PDB entry 8Z6T | electron microscopy, 2.92 A resolution | chains A and C of the 3 polymer chains in the assembly

# Chain A
Molecule: Spike glycoprotein, Fibritin, Expression Tag
Source organism: Severe acute respiratory syndrome coronavirus 2
UniProt: chimeric construct of P0DTC2, P10104: residues 18-1212 from P0DTC2 (SPIKE_SARS2) positions 14-1208 (UniProt number = residue number - 4); residues 1215-1242 from P10104 positions 458-485 (UniProt number = residue number - 757)
Sequence (1299 residues; each row starts with the number of its first residue; numbers below 1 keep their minus sign (Met-6 is residue -6)):
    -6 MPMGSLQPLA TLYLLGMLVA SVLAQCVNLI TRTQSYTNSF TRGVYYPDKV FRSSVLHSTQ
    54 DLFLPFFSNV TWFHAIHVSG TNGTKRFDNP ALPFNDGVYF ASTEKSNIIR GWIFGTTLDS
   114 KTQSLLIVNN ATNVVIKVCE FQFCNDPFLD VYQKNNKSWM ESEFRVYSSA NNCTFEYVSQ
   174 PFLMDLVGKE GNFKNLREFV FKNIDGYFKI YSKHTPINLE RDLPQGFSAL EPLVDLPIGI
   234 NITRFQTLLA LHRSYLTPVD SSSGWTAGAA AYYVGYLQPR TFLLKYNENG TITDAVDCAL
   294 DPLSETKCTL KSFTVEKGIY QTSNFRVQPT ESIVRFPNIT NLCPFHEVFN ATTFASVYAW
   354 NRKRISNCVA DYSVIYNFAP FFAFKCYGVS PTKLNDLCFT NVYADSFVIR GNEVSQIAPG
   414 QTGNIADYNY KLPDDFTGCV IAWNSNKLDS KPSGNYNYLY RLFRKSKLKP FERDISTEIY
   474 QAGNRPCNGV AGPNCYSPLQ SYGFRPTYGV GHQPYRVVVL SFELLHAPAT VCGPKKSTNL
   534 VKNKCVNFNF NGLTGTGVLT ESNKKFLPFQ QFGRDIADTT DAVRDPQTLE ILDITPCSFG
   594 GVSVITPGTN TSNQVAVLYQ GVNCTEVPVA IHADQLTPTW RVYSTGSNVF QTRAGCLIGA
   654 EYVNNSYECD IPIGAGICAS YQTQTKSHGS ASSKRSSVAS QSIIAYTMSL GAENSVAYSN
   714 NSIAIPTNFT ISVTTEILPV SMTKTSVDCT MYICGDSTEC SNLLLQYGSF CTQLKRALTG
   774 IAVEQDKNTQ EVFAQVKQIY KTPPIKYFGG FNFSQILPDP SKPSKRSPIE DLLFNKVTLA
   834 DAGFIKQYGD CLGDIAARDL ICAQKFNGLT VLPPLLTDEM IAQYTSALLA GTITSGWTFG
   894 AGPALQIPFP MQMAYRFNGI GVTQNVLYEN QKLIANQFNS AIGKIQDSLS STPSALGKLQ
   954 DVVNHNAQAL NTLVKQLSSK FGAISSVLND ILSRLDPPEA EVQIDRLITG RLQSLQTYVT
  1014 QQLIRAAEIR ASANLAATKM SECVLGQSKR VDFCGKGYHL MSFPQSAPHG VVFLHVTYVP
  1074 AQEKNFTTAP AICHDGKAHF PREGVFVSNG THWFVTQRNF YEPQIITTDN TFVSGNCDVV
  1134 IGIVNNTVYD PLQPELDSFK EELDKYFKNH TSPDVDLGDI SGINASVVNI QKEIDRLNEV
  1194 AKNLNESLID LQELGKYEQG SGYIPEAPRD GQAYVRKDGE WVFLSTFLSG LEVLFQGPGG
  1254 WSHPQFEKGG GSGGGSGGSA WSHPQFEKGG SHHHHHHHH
Unresolved in the structure: -6 to 332, 529-1292
Disulfides: Cys336-Cys361, Cys379-Cys432, Cys391-Cys525, Cys480-Cys488
Sequence notes: initiating methionine (-6); expression tag (-5 to 17); variant Ile23 (Thr19 in P0DTC2), Ser28 (Ala27 in P0DTC2), Ala84 (Val83 in P0DTC2), Asp143 (Gly142 in P0DTC2), Gln146 (His in P0DTC2), Val180 (Glu in P0DTC2), Glu183 (Gln in P0DTC2), Glu213 (Val in P0DTC2), Val252 (Gly in P0DTC2), His339 (Gly in P0DTC2), Thr346 (Arg in P0DTC2), Ile368 (Leu in P0DTC2), Phe371 (Ser in P0DTC2), Pro373 (Ser in P0DTC2), Phe375 (Ser in P0DTC2), Ala376 (Thr in P0DTC2), Asn405 (Asp in P0DTC2), Ser408 (Arg in P0DTC2), Asn417 (Lys in P0DTC2), Lys440 (Asn in P0DTC2), Pro445 (Val in P0DTC2), Ser446 (Gly in P0DTC2), Lys460 (Asn in P0DTC2), Asn477 (Ser in P0DTC2), Ala484 (Glu in P0DTC2), Pro486 (Phe in P0DTC2), Ser490 (Phe in P0DTC2), Arg498 (Gln in P0DTC2), Tyr501 (Asn in P0DTC2), His505 (Tyr in P0DTC2), Gly614 (Asp in P0DTC2), Tyr655 (His in P0DTC2), Lys679 (Asn in P0DTC2), His681 (Pro in P0DTC2), His958 (Gln954 in P0DTC2), Lys973 (Asn969 in P0DTC2); conflict Arg478 (Thr in P0DTC2), Gly682 (Arg in P0DTC2), Ser683 (Arg in P0DTC2), Lys768 (Asn764 in P0DTC2), Tyr800 (Asp796 in P0DTC2), Pro821 (Phe817 in P0DTC2), Pro896 (Ala892 in P0DTC2), Pro903 (Ala899 in P0DTC2), Pro946 (Ala942 in P0DTC2), Pro990 (Lys986 in P0DTC2), Pro991 (Val987 in P0DTC2); insertion (685-687, 689); linker (1213-1214)
Curated features (UniProtKB/Swiss-Prot):
  - region: Ser820 to Tyr841 (Fusion peptide 1), Lys839 to Phe859 (Fusion peptide 2), Asp1167 to Glu1206 (Heptad repeat 2)
  - site: Arg819, Ser820 (Cleavage)
  - glycosylation (N-linked (GlcNAc...) asparagine): Asn21 (complex), Asn126 (hybrid), Asn713 (high mannose), Asn721 (hybrid), Asn805 (hybrid), Asn1078 (hybrid), Asn1102 (complex), Asn1138 (complex), Asn1162 (complex), Asn1177 (complex), Asn1198 (complex)

# Chain C
Molecule: CYFN1006-1 ligth chain
Source organism: Homo sapiens
Sequence (215 residues; row label = number of the first residue in the row; note: 18 numbers in that range are skipped by the numbering (no residue carries them; nothing is unmodelled there)):
     1 QSALTQPRS
    11 VSGSLGQSVT ISCTGISSDV G
    35 GDNYVSWYQQ HPGKAPKLMI YDV
    65 SKRPSGVP
    74 DRFSGSK
    83 SGNTASLTIS GLQADDEADY YCCSYAL
   114 SRVVFGGGTM LTVLGQPKAA PSVTLFPPSS EELQANKATL VCLISDFYPG AVTVAWKADS
   174 SPVKAGVETT TPSKQSNNKY AASSYLSLTP EQWKSHRSYS CQVTHEGSTV EKTVAPTECS
Unresolved in the structure: 1, 131-132, 171-173, 177-178, 210-211, 220-233
Disulfides: Cys23-Cys104, Cys155-Cys214

# Interface between chain A and chain C
Residue-residue contacts (22):
  Glu340(A) with Ser28(C); Asp29(C); Val30(C), hydrogen bond (backbone-backbone); Leu109(C)
  Val341(A) with Val30(C), hydrophobic
  Asn343(A) with Leu109(C); Ser114(C), hydrogen bond (backbone-side chain)
  Ala344(A) with Asp29(C); Val30(C); Ala108(C); Ser114(C)
  Thr345(A) with Tyr107(C), hydrogen bond (side chain-backbone); Ala108(C), hydrogen bond (backbone-backbone); Ser114(C), hydrogen bond (side chain-backbone)
  Thr346(A) with Val30(C); Gly31(C); Tyr38(C), hydrogen bond
  Phe347(A) with Val30(C); Gly31(C)
  Asn354(A) with Val30(C)
  Lys356(A) with Val30(C)
  Ser399(A) with Val30(C)
Also at the interface, not in a pair above, chain A (12 interface residues in all): His339, Ala348

# In short
12 residues of chain A face 9 of chain C across their interface, with 6 hydrogen bonds. Polar contacts include
Asn343(A)-Ser114(C), Thr345(A)-Tyr107(C) and Thr345(A)-Ser114(C).
Here chain A is Spike glycoprotein, Fibritin, Expression Tag (Severe acute respiratory syndrome coronavirus 2)
and chain C is CYFN1006-1 ligth chain (Homo sapiens). Entry 8Z6T (Structure of XBB.1.16 RBD in complex with
antibody CYFN1006-1) was determined by electron microscopy.
